Entry 8EG7 (electron microscopy, 3.20 A resolution); this record covers chains R and J of the 8 polymer chains in the assembly.

== Chain R ==
Molecule: 16-nt RNA strand
Sequence (16 nucleotides; row label = number of the first residue in the row):
     1 UUUUUUGGCA UAGUUG
Not modelled in the structure: 1-6
Ion coordination: Mg2+: G16 (shared with Asp460(J), Asp462(J), Asp464(J) of chain J)

== Chain J ==
Molecule: DNA-directed RNA polymerase subunit beta'
From: Escherichia coli
Notes: EC 2.7.7.6
Reference sequence: C3SIA2 (C3SIA2_ECOLX); residues 2-1407 here = UniProt positions 2-1407
Chain sequence (1407 residues; row label = number of the first residue in the row):
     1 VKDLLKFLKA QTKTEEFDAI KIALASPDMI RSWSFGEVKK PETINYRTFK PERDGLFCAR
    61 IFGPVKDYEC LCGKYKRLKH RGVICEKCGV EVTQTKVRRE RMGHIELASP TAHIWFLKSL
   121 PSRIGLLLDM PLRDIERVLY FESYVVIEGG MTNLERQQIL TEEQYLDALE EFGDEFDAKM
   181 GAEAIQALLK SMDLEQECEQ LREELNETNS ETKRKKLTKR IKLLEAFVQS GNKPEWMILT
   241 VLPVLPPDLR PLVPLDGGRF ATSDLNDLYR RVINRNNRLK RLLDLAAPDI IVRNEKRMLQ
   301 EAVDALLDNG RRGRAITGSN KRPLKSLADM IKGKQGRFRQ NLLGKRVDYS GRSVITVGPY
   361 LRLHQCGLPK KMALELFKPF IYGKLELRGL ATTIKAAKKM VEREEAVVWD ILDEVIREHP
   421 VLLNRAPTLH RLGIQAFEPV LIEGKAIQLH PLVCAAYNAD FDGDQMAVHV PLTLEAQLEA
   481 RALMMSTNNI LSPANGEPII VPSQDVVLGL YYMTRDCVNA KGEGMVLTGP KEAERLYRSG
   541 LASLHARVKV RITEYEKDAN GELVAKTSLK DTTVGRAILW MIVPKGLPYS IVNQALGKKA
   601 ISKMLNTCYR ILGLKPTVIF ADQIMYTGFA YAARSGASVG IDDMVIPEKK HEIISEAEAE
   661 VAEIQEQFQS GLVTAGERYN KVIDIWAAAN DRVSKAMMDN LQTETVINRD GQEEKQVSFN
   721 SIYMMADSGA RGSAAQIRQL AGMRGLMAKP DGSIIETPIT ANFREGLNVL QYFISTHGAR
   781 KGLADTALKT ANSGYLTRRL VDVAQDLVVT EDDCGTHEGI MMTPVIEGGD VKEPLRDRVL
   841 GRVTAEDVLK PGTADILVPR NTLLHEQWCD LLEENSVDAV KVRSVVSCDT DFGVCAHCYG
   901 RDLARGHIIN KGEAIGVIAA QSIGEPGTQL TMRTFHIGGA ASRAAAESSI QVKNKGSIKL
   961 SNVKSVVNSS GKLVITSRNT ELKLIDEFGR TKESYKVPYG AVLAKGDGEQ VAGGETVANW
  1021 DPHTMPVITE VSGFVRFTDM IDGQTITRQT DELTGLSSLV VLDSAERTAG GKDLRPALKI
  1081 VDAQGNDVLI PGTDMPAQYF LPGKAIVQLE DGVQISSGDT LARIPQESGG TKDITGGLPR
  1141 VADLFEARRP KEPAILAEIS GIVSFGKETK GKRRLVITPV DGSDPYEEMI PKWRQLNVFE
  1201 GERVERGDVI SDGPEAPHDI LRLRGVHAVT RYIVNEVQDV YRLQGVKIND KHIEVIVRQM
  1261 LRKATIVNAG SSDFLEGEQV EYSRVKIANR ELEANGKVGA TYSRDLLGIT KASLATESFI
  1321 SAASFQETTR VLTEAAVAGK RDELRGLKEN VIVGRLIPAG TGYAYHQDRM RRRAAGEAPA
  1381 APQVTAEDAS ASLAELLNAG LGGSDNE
Not modelled in the structure: 1-15, 933-947, 1127-1134, 1374-1407
Sequence notes: expression tag (1)
Ion coordination: Zn2+ site 1: Cys70, Cys72, Cys85, Cys88; Mg2+: Asp460, Asp462, Asp464 (shared with G16(R) of chain R); Zn2+ site 2: Cys814, Cys888, Cys895, Cys898

== How chain R and chain J interact ==
Pairs across the interface (9):
  G7(R) with Leu255(J), base contact; Ala261(J), base contact
  U15(R) with Gly463(J), sugar contact
  G16(R) with Arg425(J), hydrogen bond to the sugar; Ala426(J), base contact; Pro427(J), base contact; Asp460(J), phosphate contact; Asp462(J), phosphate contact; Asp464(J), hydrogen bond to the sugar
Interface residues without a listed pair, chain R (5 interface residues in all): A10, U11
Interface residues without a listed pair, chain J (13 interface residues in all): Val253, Asp256, Arg322, Gln335

== Overview ==
Chain R and chain J form an interface of 5 and 13 residues respectively, with 2 hydrogen bonds. Polar pairs
include G16(R)-Arg425(J) and G16(R)-Asp464(J). Asp460(J), Asp462(J), Asp464(J) and G16(R) form the Mg2+ site.
Cys70(J), Cys72(J), Cys85(J) and Cys88(J) coordinate Zn2+ site 1.
Here chain R is a 16-nt RNA strand and chain J is DNA-directed RNA polymerase subunit beta' (Escherichia
coli). Entry 8EG7 (Cryo-EM structure of pre-consensus elemental paused elongation complex) was determined by
electron microscopy together with 8EG8, 8EGB, 8EH8, 8EH9, 8EHA, 8EHF and 8EHI from the same study.
